3RVD - chains B and D of the 6 polymer chains in the assembly; structure by X-ray diffraction, 2.70 A resolution.

[Chain B (and D)]
Protein: Glyceraldehyde-3-phosphate dehydrogenase A, chloroplastic
Source organism: Arabidopsis thaliana
Notes: EC 1.2.1.13; chain D of this document is another copy of the same molecule, construct and numbering; everything in this record applies to it too
UniProtKB: P25856 (G3PA_ARATH); the construct lacks a stretch of the UniProt sequence and is renumbered around it, so the offset changes along the chain: 0-18 = UniProt 61-79; 19-34 = UniProt 82-97; 36-60 = UniProt 98-122; 61-122 = UniProt 124-185; 2 more segments
Sequence (337 residues; numbered -1 to 333 plus 4 insertion-coded residues; 2 numbers in that range are skipped by the numbering (no residue carries them; nothing is unmodelled there); the number before each row is that of its first residue; a row labelled like 18A-18B holds insertion residues (18A, then the next letters in order); numbers below 1 keep their minus sign (Ala-1 is residue -1)):
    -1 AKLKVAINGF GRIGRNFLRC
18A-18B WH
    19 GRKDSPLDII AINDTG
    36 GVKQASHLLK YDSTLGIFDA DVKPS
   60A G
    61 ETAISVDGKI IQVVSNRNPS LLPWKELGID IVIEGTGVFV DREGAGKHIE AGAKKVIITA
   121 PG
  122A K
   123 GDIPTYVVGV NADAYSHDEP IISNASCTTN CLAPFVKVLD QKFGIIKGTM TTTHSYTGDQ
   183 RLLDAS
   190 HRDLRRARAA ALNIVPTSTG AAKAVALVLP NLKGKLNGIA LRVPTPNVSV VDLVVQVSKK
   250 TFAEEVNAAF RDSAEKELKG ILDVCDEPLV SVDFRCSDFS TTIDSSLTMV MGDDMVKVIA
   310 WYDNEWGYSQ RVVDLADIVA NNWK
Disordered / not traced: -1
Sequence notes: expression tag (-1)
Ligand contacts: NAD (nicotinamide-adenine-dinucleotide): Asn6, Gly7, Phe8, Gly9, Arg10, Ile11, Asn31, Asp32, Thr33, Asn76, Arg77, Gly95, Thr96, Gly97, Val98, Phe99, Thr119, Ala120, Ser148, Cys149, Thr179, Asn313, Glu314, Tyr317
Curated features (UniProtKB/Swiss-Prot):
  - active site: Cys149 (Nucleophile)
  - binding site (NADP(+)): Arg10, Ile11, Asp32, Arg77, Asn313
  - binding site (D-glyceraldehyde 3-phosphate): Ser148 to Thr150, Thr179, Arg195, Thr208, Gly209, Arg231
  - site: His176 (Activates thiol group during catalysis)

[How chain B and chain D interact]
Contacting residue pairs - 91 pairs, chain B then chain D:
  Lys169(B) with Met300(D), hydrogen bond (side chain-backbone); Gly301(D), hydrogen bond (side chain-backbone); Asp303(D), salt bridge; Met304(D)
  Gly170(B) with Met300(D); Met304(D)
  Thr171(B) with Val243(D); Met298(D); Lys306(D), hydrogen bond
  Met172(B) with Lys306(D), hydrogen bond (backbone-side chain)
  Thr173(B) with Asp241(D), hydrogen bond; Lys306(D), hydrogen bond
  Thr175(B) with Thr175(D); Leu230(D)
  Leu193(B) with Pro277(D), hydrophobic
  Arg194(B) with Glu276(D); Pro277(D); Leu278(D), hydrogen bond (side chain-backbone); Asp293(D), salt bridge; Ser295(D), hydrogen bond; Leu296(D)
  Arg197(B) with Val279(D); Asp282(D), salt bridge
  Leu201(B) with Thr234(D)
  Asn202(B) with Val279(D); Ser280(D), hydrogen bond; Val281(D)
  Ile203(B) with Thr234(D); Val279(D); Ser280(D), hydrogen bond (backbone-side chain); Trp310(D)
  Val204(B) with Val279(D), hydrophobic
  Pro205(B) with Leu278(D); Val279(D); Trp310(D), hydrophobic
  Gly223(B) with Met300(D)
  Lys224(B) with Met300(D)
  Leu225(B) with Met300(D)
  Asn226(B) with Met298(D), hydrogen bond; Met300(D)
  Gly227(B) with Met298(D)
  Leu230(B) with Thr175(D)
  Val232(B) with Ile203(D), hydrophobic; Val232(D), hydrophobic
  Pro233(B) with Pro233(D)
  Thr234(B) with Pro233(D)
  Val239(B) with Leu230(D), hydrophobic
  Asp241(B) with Thr173(D), hydrogen bond; Asp241(D)
  Val243(B) with Thr171(D); Val243(D), hydrophobic; Met304(D)
  Gln245(B) with Met304(D)
  Pro277(B) with Leu193(D); Arg194(D)
  Leu278(B) with Arg194(D)
  Val279(B) with Arg197(D); Asn202(D); Ile203(D); Val204(D), hydrophobic; Pro205(D)
  Ser280(B) with Asn202(D), hydrogen bond; Ile203(D), hydrogen bond (side chain-backbone)
  Val281(B) with Asn202(D)
  Asp282(B) with Arg197(D), salt bridge
  Asp293(B) with Arg194(D), salt bridge
  Ser295(B) with Arg194(D), hydrogen bond
  Leu296(B) with Pro205(D), hydrophobic; Ile228(D), hydrophobic
  Met298(B) with Asn226(D), hydrogen bond; Gly227(D), hydrogen bond (side chain-backbone); Ile228(D), hydrophobic
  Met300(B) with Lys169(D); Gly170(D); Gly223(D); Lys224(D); Asn226(D)
  Gly301(B) with Lys169(D)
  Asp303(B) with Lys169(D), salt bridge
  Met304(B) with Lys169(D); Gly170(D), hydrogen bond (side chain-backbone); Thr171(D); Val243(D); Val244(D); Gln245(D)
  Lys306(B) with Thr171(D), hydrogen bond; Met172(D), hydrogen bond (side chain-backbone); Thr173(D), hydrogen bond; Ile228(D)
  Trp310(B) with Ile203(D); Pro205(D), hydrophobic
Also at the interface, not in a pair above, chain B (48 interface residues in all): Ile228, Val237, Val244, Glu276, Ile308
Also at the interface, not in a pair above, chain D (48 interface residues in all): Ala200, Leu201, Leu225, Val237, Val239

[Overview]
Chain B and chain D each contribute 48 residues to their interface, with 21 hydrogen bonds and 6 salt bridges.
Among the polar pairs are Lys169(B)-Asp303(D), Arg194(B)-Asp293(D) and Arg197(B)-Asp282(D). Chain B binds NAD.
Chain B and chain D are both Glyceraldehyde-3-phosphate dehydrogenase A, chloroplastic (Arabidopsis thaliana);
the structure, Crystal structure of the binary complex, obtained by soaking, of photosyntetic a4
glyceraldehyde 3-phosphate dehydrogenase (gapdh) ..., was determined by X-ray diffraction together with 3QV1
from the same study.
